8ARX - chains A and B; structure by X-ray diffraction, 1.40 A resolution.

Chain A:
Protein: 14-3-3 protein sigma
From: Homo sapiens
UniProtKB: P31947 (1433S_HUMAN); numbering as in UniProt (aligned over 1-231)
Sequence (236 residues; each row starts with the number of its first residue; numbers below 1 keep their minus sign (Gly-4 is residue -4)):
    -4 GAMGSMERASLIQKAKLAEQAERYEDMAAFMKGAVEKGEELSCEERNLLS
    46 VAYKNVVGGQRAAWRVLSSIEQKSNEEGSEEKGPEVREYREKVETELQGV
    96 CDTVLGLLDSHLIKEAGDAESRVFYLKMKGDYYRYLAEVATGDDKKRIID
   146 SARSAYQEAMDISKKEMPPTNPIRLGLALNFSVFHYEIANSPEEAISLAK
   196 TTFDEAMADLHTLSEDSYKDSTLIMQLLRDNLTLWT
Sequence notes: expression tag (-4 to 0)
Glycans and other covalent adducts: compound NR6 linked to Cys38
Metal / ion sites: Mg2+ site 1 near Glu2 (its only coordinating residue here); Mg2+ site 2 near Glu39 (its only coordinating residue here); Mg2+ site 3 near Glu89 (its only coordinating residue here)
Residues lining bound ligands: NR6 (2-chloranyl-N-[[1-[1-(4-chloranylphenoxy)cyclopropyl]carbonylpiperidin-4-yl]methyl]ethanamide): Arg41, Asn42, Phe119, Lys122, Pro167, Ile168, Gly171, Asp215, Leu218, Ile219
Swiss-Prot annotation at these positions:
  - site (Interaction with phosphoserine on interacting protein): Arg56, Arg129
  - modified residue (Phosphoserine): Ser5, Ser74

Chain B:
Protein: Estrogen receptor
UniProtKB: P03372 (ESR1_HUMAN); numbering as in UniProt (aligned over 591-595)
Sequence (5 residues; numbered 591 to 595; the number before each row is that of its first residue):
   591 FPATV
Modified residues: Thr594 (phosphothreonine; TPO)
From the paper describing this entry:
  - post-translational modification sites: Thr594 (citing earlier work)

Chain A / chain B interface:
Contacting residue pairs (20; chain A residue first):
  Lys49(A) - Thr594(B)
  Lys49(A) - Val595(B)
  Arg56(A) - Thr594(B)
  Arg60(A) - Phe591(B)
  Lys122(A) - Val595(B)  hydrogen bond (side chain-backbone)
  Arg129(A) - Thr594(B)
  Tyr130(A) - Thr594(B)
  Gly171(A) - Val595(B)
  Leu174(A) - Ala593(B)
  Leu174(A) - Thr594(B)
  Leu174(A) - Val595(B)  hydrophobic
  Asn175(A) - Thr594(B)
  Asn175(A) - Val595(B)  hydrogen bond (side chain-backbone)
  Val178(A) - Pro592(B)  hydrophobic
  Val178(A) - Ala593(B)
  Val178(A) - Thr594(B)
  Leu222(A) - Val595(B)  hydrophobic
  Asn226(A) - Pro592(B)
  Asn226(A) - Ala593(B)  hydrogen bond (side chain-backbone)
  Trp230(A) - Pro592(B)  hydrophobic
Also at the interface, not in a pair above, chain A (16 interface residues in all): Asp126, Glu182, Leu229

Overview:
16 residues of chain A face 5 of chain B across their interface, with 3 hydrogen bonds. Among the polar pairs
are Lys122(A)-Val595(B), Asn175(A)-Val595(B) and Asn226(A)-Ala593(B). Covalently linked compound NR6: at
Cys38(A). From the paper: a modification site at Thr594(B).
Here chain A is 14-3-3 protein sigma (Homo sapiens) and chain B is Estrogen receptor. Entry 8ARX (Small
molecular stabilizer for ERalpha and 14-3-3sigma (1074378)) was determined by X-ray diffraction together with
8AI0, 8ALR, 8ALT, 8ALV, 8ALW, 8AM7 and 32 further entries from the same study.
